PDB entry 5VAO | X-ray diffraction, 2.56 A resolution | chains A and F

[Chain A]
Molecule: Minor nucleoprotein VP30
Organism: Ebola virus
Reference sequence: Q77DJ5 (VP30_EBOZ5); residue numbers follow UniProt; this construct covers 139-267
Chain sequence (129 residues; row label = number of the first residue in the row):
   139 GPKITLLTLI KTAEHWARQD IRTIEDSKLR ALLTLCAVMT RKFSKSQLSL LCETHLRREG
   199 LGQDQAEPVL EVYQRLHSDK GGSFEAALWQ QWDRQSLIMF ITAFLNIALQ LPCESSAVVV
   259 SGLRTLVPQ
Disordered / not traced: 139, 267
Reported in the primary citation:
  - mutagenesis - D202A, Q203A, R213A, Q229A: unchanged binding to NP (chain F)

[Chain F]
Molecule: NP
Organism: Ebola virus
Reference sequence: A0A0D5W865 (A0A0D5W865_9MONO); residues 602-612 here correspond to UniProt positions 601-611 (UniProt number = residue number - 1)
Chain sequence (11 residues; each row starts with the number of its first residue):
   602 PTVAPPAPVY R
Reported in the primary citation:
  - mutagenesis - T603A, V604A, V610A, R612A: unchanged binding to Minor nucleoprotein VP30 (chain A)

[How chain A and chain F interact]
Contacting residue pairs - 25 pairs, chain A then chain F:
  E197(A) - Y611(F)  hydrogen bond
  L199(A) - P609(F)  hydrophobic
  L199(A) - V610(F)
  L199(A) - Y611(F)  hydrophobic
  D202(A) - R612(F)  salt bridge
  Q203(A) - P609(F)
  Q203(A) - V610(F)  hydrogen bond (side chain-backbone)
  P206(A) - P607(F)
  V207(A) - P609(F)  hydrophobic
  E209(A) - P606(F)
  V210(A) - P606(F)  hydrophobic
  R213(A) - T603(F)  hydrogen bond
  R213(A) - V604(F)  hydrogen bond (side chain-backbone)
  S221(A) - P602(F)
  F222(A) - P606(F)
  A225(A) - T603(F)
  Q229(A) - T603(F)  hydrogen bond (side chain-backbone)
  Q229(A) - V604(F)
  Q229(A) - A605(F)  hydrogen bond (side chain-backbone)
  W230(A) - P606(F)  hydrogen bond (side chain-backbone)
  W230(A) - P607(F)
  W230(A) - A608(F)  hydrophobic
  W230(A) - P609(F)
  S234(A) - A608(F)
  M237(A) - Y611(F)
Interface residues without a listed pair, chain A (19 interface residues in all): A224, L226, F238
From the paper, about this interface:
  - hot spots on chain A (mutagenesis) - E197A, W230A: abolished binding to another copy of this molecule

[Summary]
19 residues of chain A and 11 residues of chain F are in contact, with 7 hydrogen bonds and 1 salt bridge.
Polar pairs include D202(A)-R612(F), E197(A)-Y611(F) and Q203(A)-V610(F). From the paper: E197A and W230A of
chain A abolish binding to another copy of this molecule; D202A, Q203A and R213A of chain A, among others,
leave binding to NP (chain F) unchanged; 10 substitutions were tested in all.
Here chain A is Minor nucleoprotein VP30 and chain F is NP, both from Ebola virus. Entry 5VAO (Crystal
structure of eVP30 C-terminus and eNP peptide) was determined by X-ray diffraction, deposited together with
5VAP.
